PDB entry 1RKV | X-ray diffraction, 1.90 A resolution | chains A and B

Chain A (and B):
Molecule: homoserine kinase
Organism: Pseudomonas aeruginosa
Notes: chain B of this document is another copy of the same molecule, construct and numbering; everything in this record applies to it too
UniProtKB: Q9I2Y2 (Q9I2Y2_PSEAE); numbering as in UniProt (aligned over 1-205)
Amino-acid sequence (206 residues; each row starts with the number of its first residue; numbering starts at 0):
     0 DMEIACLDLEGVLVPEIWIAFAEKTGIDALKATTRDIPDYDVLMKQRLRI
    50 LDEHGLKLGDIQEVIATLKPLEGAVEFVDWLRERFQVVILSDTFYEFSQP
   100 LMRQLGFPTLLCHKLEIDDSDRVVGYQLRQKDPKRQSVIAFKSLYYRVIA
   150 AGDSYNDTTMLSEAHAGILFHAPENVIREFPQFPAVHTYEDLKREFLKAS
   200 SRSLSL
Sequence notes: cloning artifact (0)
Ion coordination: Mg2+ site 1: D7, E9, D152 (together with phosphate ion); Mg2+ site 2 near D152 (its only coordinating residue here)
Curated features (UniProtKB/Swiss-Prot):
  - active site: D7 (Nucleophile), E9 (Proton donor)
  - binding site (Mg(2+)): D7, E9, D152
  - binding site (substrate): E15, R46, S90, D91, K133, N155

Chain A / chain B interface:
Pairs across the interface - 57 pairs, chain A then chain B:
  M1(A) - Y94(B)  hydrophobic
  R81(A) - F106(B)
  E82(A) - Q98(B)  hydrogen bond (backbone-side chain)
  E82(A) - R102(B)  salt bridge
  E82(A) - F106(B)
  Q85(A) - Y94(B)
  Q85(A) - P107(B)
  Q85(A) - T108(B)
  Q85(A) - L109(B)  hydrogen bond (side chain-backbone)
  V86(A) - T108(B)  hydrogen bond (backbone-side chain)
  V87(A) - T108(B)
  Y94(A) - M1(B)  hydrophobic
  Y94(A) - Q85(B)
  Y94(A) - Y145(B)  hydrogen bond
  Q98(A) - E82(B)  hydrogen bond (side chain-backbone)
  R102(A) - E82(B)  salt bridge
  G105(A) - R81(B)
  F106(A) - R81(B)
  P107(A) - Q85(B)
  T108(A) - Q85(B)
  T108(A) - V86(B)  hydrogen bond (side chain-backbone)
  T108(A) - V87(B)
  T108(A) - T108(B)  hydrogen bond
  L109(A) - Q85(B)  hydrogen bond (backbone-side chain)
  L110(A) - Y145(B)
  C111(A) - M1(B)
  C111(A) - Y145(B)  hydrogen bond (backbone-side chain)
  H112(A) - M1(B)
  K113(A) - D0(B)
  K113(A) - M1(B)
  Q126(A) - D0(B)
  R128(A) - M1(B)
  R128(A) - L143(B)  hydrogen bond (side chain-backbone)
  R128(A) - Y144(B)
  R128(A) - Y145(B)  hydrogen bond
  Q129(A) - S142(B)
  Q129(A) - L143(B)  hydrogen bond (side chain-backbone)
  Q129(A) - Y144(B)
  Q135(A) - L143(B)
  S136(A) - L143(B)
  A139(A) - A139(B)
  A139(A) - S142(B)
  A139(A) - L143(B)  hydrophobic
  S142(A) - Q129(B)
  S142(A) - A139(B)
  L143(A) - L110(B)  hydrophobic
  L143(A) - R128(B)  hydrogen bond (backbone-side chain)
  L143(A) - Q129(B)
  L143(A) - Q135(B)
  L143(A) - S136(B)
  L143(A) - A139(B)  hydrophobic
  Y144(A) - R128(B)
  Y144(A) - Q129(B)
  Y145(A) - Y94(B)  hydrogen bond
  Y145(A) - L110(B)
  Y145(A) - C111(B)  hydrogen bond (side chain-backbone)
  Y145(A) - R128(B)  hydrogen bond
Other interface residues (no listed pair), chain A (30 interface residues in all): D0, F140
Other interface residues (no listed pair), chain B (30 interface residues in all): I3, G105, K113, F140, R201

Summary:
Chain A and chain B each contribute 30 residues to their interface, with 16 hydrogen bonds and 2 salt bridges.
Polar contacts include E82(A)-R102(B), E82(A)-Q98(B) and Q85(A)-L109(B). From UniProt: active-site residues
D7(A) and E9(A), 3 Mg2+-binding residues and 6 substrate-binding residues on chain A.
Chain A and chain B are both homoserine kinase (Pseudomonas aeruginosa); the structure, Structure of Phosphate
complex of ThrH from Pseudomonas aeruginosa, was determined by X-ray diffraction.
